8AY3 - chains A and B; structure by X-ray diffraction, 1.90 A resolution.

[Chain A]
Name: CsPYL1
From: Citrus sinensis
UniProt: A0A067E666 (A0A067E666_CITSI); residue numbers follow UniProt; this construct covers 1-209
Amino-acid sequence (209 residues; numbered 1 to 209; the number before each row is that of its first residue):
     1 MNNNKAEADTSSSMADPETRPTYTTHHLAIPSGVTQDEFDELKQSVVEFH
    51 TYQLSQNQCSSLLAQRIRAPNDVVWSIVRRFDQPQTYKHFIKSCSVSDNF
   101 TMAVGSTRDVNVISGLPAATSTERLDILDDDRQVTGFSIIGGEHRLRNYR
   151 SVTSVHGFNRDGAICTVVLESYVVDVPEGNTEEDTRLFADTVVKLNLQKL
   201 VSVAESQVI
Disordered / not traced: 1-20, 208-209
Ligand contacts: OE3 (N-[(1-ethyl-4-methyl-2-oxidanylidene-quinolin-6-yl)methyl]benzenesulfonamide): K88, F90, I91, R108, V110, V112, L116, P117, A118, S121, E123, F137, I139, H144, L146, Y149, F188, V192, N196
From the paper describing this entry:
  - binding site for OE3: K88, R108
  - specificity-determining residues: V112, F137 (proposed by the authors, not directly observed)

[Chain B]
Name: Protein phosphatase 2C 16
From: Arabidopsis thaliana
Notes: EC 3.1.3.16
UniProt: Q9CAJ0 (P2C16_ARATH); numbering as in UniProt (aligned over 179-511)
Amino-acid sequence (333 residues; each row starts with the number of its first residue):
   179 RSVYELDCIPLWGVVSIQGNRSEMEDAFAVSPHFLKLPIKMLMGDHAGMS
   229 PSLTHLTGHFFGVYDGHGGHKVADYCRDRLHFALAEEIERIKDELCKRNT
   279 GEGRQVQWDKVFTSCFLTVDGEIEGKIGRAVVGSSDKVLEAVASETVGST
   329 AVVALVCSSHIVVSNCGDSRAVLFRGKEAMPLSVDHKPDREDEYARIENA
   379 GGKVIQWQGARVFGVLAMSRSIGDRYLKPYVIPEPEVTFMPRSREDECLI
   429 LASDGLWDVMNNQEVCEIARRRILMWHKKNGAPPLAERGKGIDPACQAAA
   479 DYLSMLALQKGSKDNISIIVIDLKAQRKFKTRT
Disordered / not traced: 179-185, 226-231, 274-280, 309-313, 506-511
Construct notes: conflict V192 (Thr in Q9CAJ0), A225 (Glu in Q9CAJ0)
UniProt features mapped onto this chain:
  - binding site (Mn(2+)): D243, G244, D432, D492
  - site: W385 (Lock)
  - mutagenesis: G246 (G246D: Reduced phosphatase activity, impaired affinity for PYR/PYL/RCAR receptors, and insensitivity to ABA)
Metal / ion sites: Mn2+ site 1: D243, G244; Mn2+ site 2: D243, D432, D492; Mn2+ site 3: D298, E302, G401; Mn2+ site 4: D432, D436

[Chain A / chain B interface]
Pairs across the interface - 35 pairs, chain A then chain B:
  H89(A) with T324(B)
  F90(A) with T324(B); Y404(B), hydrophobic
  K92(A) with S200(B), hydrogen bond; E201(B), salt bridge
  I113(A) with G246(B); T324(B)
  S114(A) with E203(B), hydrogen bond; H245(B); G246(B), hydrogen bond (side chain-backbone)
  G115(A) with R389(B), hydrogen bond (backbone-side chain); V393(B)
  L116(A) with R389(B); V393(B), hydrophobic
  P117(A) with W385(B); Q386(B); R389(B); G392(B); V393(B)
  R145(A) with Q384(B); W385(B)
  L146(A) with W385(B), hydrophobic
  P177(A) with W385(B), hydrophobic
  N180(A) with Q384(B), hydrogen bond (side chain-backbone); W385(B)
  D184(A) with I383(B)
  T185(A) with W385(B)
  L187(A) with K381(B); I383(B), hydrophobic
  F188(A) with I383(B), hydrophobic; W385(B); F391(B); G392(B)
  T191(A) with F391(B)
  L195(A) with Y404(B), hydrophobic
Other interface residues (no listed pair), chain A (21 interface residues in all): A118, E183, V192
Other interface residues (no listed pair), chain B (19 interface residues in all): G247, E323, L394

[Overview]
21 residues of chain A and 19 residues of chain B are in contact; the contacts include 5 hydrogen bonds and 1
salt bridge. Polar contacts include K92(A)-E201(B), K92(A)-S200(B) and S114(A)-E203(B). Ligands of chain A:
compound OE3. From the paper: a binding site for OE3 at K88(A) and R108(A); specificity determinants V112(A)
and F137(A).
Chain A is CsPYL1 (Citrus sinensis) and chain B is Protein phosphatase 2C 16 (Arabidopsis thaliana); the
structure, X-RAY CRYSTAL STRUCTURE OF THE CsPYL1-iSB9-HAB1 TERNARY COMPLEX, was determined by X-ray
diffraction, deposited together with 6ZUC, 8AY7, 8AY8, 8AY9 and 8AYA.
